Entry 8RJA (X-ray diffraction, 1.97 A resolution); this record covers chains B and C of the 6 polymer chains in the assembly.

== Chain B ==
Molecule: Formylmethanofuran dehydrogenase subunit B
Organism: Candidatus Methanoperedenaceae archaeon GB50
UniProtKB: A0A7R9R4U5 (A0A7R9R4U5_9EURY); residues 1-430 here = UniProt positions 1-430
Amino-acid sequence (430 residues; numbered 1 to 430; the number before each row is that of its first residue):
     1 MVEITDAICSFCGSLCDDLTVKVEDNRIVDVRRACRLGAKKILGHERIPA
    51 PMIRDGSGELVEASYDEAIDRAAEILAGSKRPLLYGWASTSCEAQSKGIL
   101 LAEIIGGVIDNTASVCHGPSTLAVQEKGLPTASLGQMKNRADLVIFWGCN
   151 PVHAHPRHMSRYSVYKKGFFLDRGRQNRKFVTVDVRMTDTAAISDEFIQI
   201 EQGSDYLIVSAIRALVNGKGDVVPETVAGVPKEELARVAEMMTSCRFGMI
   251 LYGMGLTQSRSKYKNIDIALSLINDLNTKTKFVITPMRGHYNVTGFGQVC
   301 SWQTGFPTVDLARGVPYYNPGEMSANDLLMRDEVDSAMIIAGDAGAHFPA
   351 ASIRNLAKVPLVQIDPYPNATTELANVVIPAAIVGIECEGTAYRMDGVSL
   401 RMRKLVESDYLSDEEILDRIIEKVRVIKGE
Not modelled in the structure: 1
Metal / ion sites: 4Fe-4S cluster Fe: C9, C12, C16, C35; tungsten ion: C116 (together with hydrosulfuric acid, molybdopterin guanosine dinucleotide)
Small-molecule neighbours:
  - hydrosulfuric acid (H2S): T112, C116, G289, H290, V293
  - molybdopterin guanosine dinucleotide (MGD; 2-amino-5,6-dimercapto-7-methyl-3,7,8a,9-tetrahydro-8-oxa-1,3,9,10-tetraaza-anthracen-4-one guanosine dinucleotide), molecule 1: F11, L37, C116, W147, G148, C149, N150, H153, A154, H155, V183, D184, V185, R186, T188, I200, Q202, G203, D205, G253, M254, G255, S259, G289, H290
  - molybdopterin guanosine dinucleotide (MGD), molecule 2: K41, S89, T90, T112, V115, C116, M254, Q258, H290, Y291, I340, A341, G342, D343, H347, I364, D365, P366, Y367, N369, A381, A382, I383, V384, D413
  - 4Fe-4S cluster (SF4): C9, F11, C12, S14, L15, C16, A34, C35, L37, G38, H155, P156, R157
From the paper describing this entry:
  - tungsten ion coordination: C116

== Chain C ==
Molecule: formylmethanofuran dehydrogenase
Organism: Candidatus Methanoperedenaceae archaeon GB50
Notes: EC 1.2.7.12
UniProtKB: A0A7R9MYM1 (A0A7R9MYM1_9EURY); residue numbers follow UniProt; this construct covers 1-253
Amino-acid sequence (253 residues; row label = number of the first residue in the row):
     1 MQTVTLTPRKSSKISVEAETITPDNFAGKTVEEIEKVTVWEGNNKTTLGE
    51 FFEVALDGSDTPENTKIVIEGSIPRVKRVGEGMSAGIILINGDVDMHVGA
   101 KMRGGRITVKGNADSWAGREMKGGELIIEGNAEYYLGAGYRGESCGMRGG
   151 RITVFGNARDYVGEHMCGGEIIIKGNAGLMPGISNNGGKIIIEGNTTMPG
   201 GEMKKGTIIINGRVDELVPVYQQEEDEELDGVSYKKYTGDVVAGGKGTLY
   251 IKA

== Interface between chain B and chain C ==
Pairs across the interface - 78 pairs, chain B then chain C:
  S79(B) with N43(C), hydrogen bond (backbone-side chain)
  K80(B) with I14(C); E41(C), salt bridge; G42(C); N43(C), hydrogen bond (backbone-backbone); N44(C)
  P82(B) with N43(C)
  I105(B) with N43(C), hydrogen bond (backbone-side chain)
  G106(B) with N43(C), hydrogen bond (backbone-side chain)
  L122(B) with R141(C)
  Q125(B) with G142(C)
  E126(B) with G142(C); H165(C), salt bridge
  K127(B) with E202(C), salt bridge
  Y206(B) with M180(C); M198(C), hydrophobic; G201(C); V218(C), hydrophobic
  L207(B) with M198(C), hydrophobic; E216(C); L217(C); V218(C), hydrophobic; P219(C)
  S210(B) with V218(C); V220(C)
  A211(B) with P219(C), hydrophobic
  R213(B) with E202(C), salt bridge; V242(C)
  A214(B) with V242(C), hydrophobic
  N217(B) with V242(C)
  K219(B) with V241(C), hydrogen bond (side chain-backbone)
  V222(B) with P219(C); V220(C), hydrophobic; Y221(C); Q222(C); V241(C), hydrophobic
  V223(B) with P219(C)
  P224(B) with P219(C)
  R260(B) with L179(C); M198(C); E216(C), salt bridge
  S261(B) with Y161(C)
  Y263(B) with Y135(C), hydrogen bond; Y161(C); E164(C), hydrogen bond
  K264(B) with M180(C); I183(C)
  D267(B) with E202(C)
  S271(B) with E202(C), hydrogen bond
  F306(B) with Y140(C)
  A312(B) with W40(C); G42(C); N43(C)
  R313(B) with E17(C), salt bridge; E19(C), salt bridge; W40(C); R78(C)
  Y317(B) with H97(C)
  Y318(B) with Y140(C), hydrogen bond (backbone-side chain)
  N319(B) with W116(C); R141(C), hydrogen bond
  P320(B) with W116(C); R141(C), hydrogen bond (backbone-side chain)
  G321(B) with M96(C)
  E322(B) with K77(C), salt bridge; M96(C); H97(C), salt bridge
  R331(B) with S15(C), hydrogen bond; R75(C), hydrogen bond (backbone-side chain); K77(C); D95(C), salt bridge; M96(C); D114(C), salt bridge
  D332(B) with K13(C), salt bridge
  E333(B) with K13(C); I14(C); S15(C), hydrogen bond
  D335(B) with I14(C)
Interface residues without a listed pair, chain B (43 interface residues in all): R81, V227, K262, D275
Interface residues without a listed pair, chain C (43 interface residues in all): T197, D240, A243

== Summary ==
Chain B and chain C each contribute 43 residues to their interface; the contacts include 14 hydrogen bonds and
12 salt bridges. Polar contacts include K80(B)-E41(C), E126(B)-H165(C) and K127(B)-E202(C). Chain B binds
4Fe-4S cluster, molybdopterin guanosine dinucleotide and hydrosulfuric acid. From the paper: tungsten ion
coordination by C116(B).
Chain B is Formylmethanofuran dehydrogenase subunit B and chain C is formylmethanofuran dehydrogenase, both
from Candidatus Methanoperedenaceae archaeon GB50; the structure, Crystal structure of the F420-reducing
formylmethanofuran dehydrogenase complex from the ethanotroph Candidatus Ethanoperedens thermophilum, was
determined by X-ray diffraction (same publication as 8RIU).
